Entry 5IC5 (X-ray diffraction, 1.90 A resolution); this record covers chain A.

Chain A:
Molecule: Candidate response regulator, CheY
Organism: Ramlibacter tataouinensis (strain ATCC BAA-407 / DSM 14655 / LMG 21543 / TTB310)
UniProt: F5Y2U8 (F5Y2U8_RAMTT); residues 1-152 here = UniProt positions 1-152
Chain sequence (166 residues; row label = number of the first residue in the row):
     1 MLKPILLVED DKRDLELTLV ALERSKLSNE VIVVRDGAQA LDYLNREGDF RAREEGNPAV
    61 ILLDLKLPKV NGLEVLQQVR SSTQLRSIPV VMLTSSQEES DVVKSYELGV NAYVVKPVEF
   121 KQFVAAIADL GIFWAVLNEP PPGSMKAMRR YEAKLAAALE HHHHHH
Differences from the reference sequence: expression tag (153-166)
Metal / ion sites: Mg2+: Asp10, Asp64, Lys66; Zn2+ site 1: Glu16, Glu47, His161, His163; Zn2+ site 2: Glu23, Glu152, His164, His166; Zn2+ site 3: Glu74, His162, His165 (together with cacodylate ion)
What the authors report for this chain:
  - post-translational modification sites: Asp64 (by similarity / conservation)
  - self-association interface (contacts with another copy of this molecule): Leu27, Asn29

Overview:
Asp10, Asp64 and Lys66 coordinate Mg2+. The Zn2+ site 1 is built by Glu16, Glu47, His161 and His163. The paper
reports a modification site at Asp64; a self-association interface involving Leu27 and Asn29.
Chain A is Candidate response regulator, CheY (Ramlibacter tataouinensis (strain ATCC BAA-407 / DSM 14655 /
LMG 21543 / TTB310)); the structure, Bacteriophytochrome response regulator RtBRR, was determined by X-ray
diffraction (same publication as 5BRJ).
